PDB entry 8QEH | X-ray diffraction, 1.43 A resolution | chains B and G of the 3 polymer chains in the assembly

== Chain B ==
Name: Guanine nucleotide-binding protein G(I)/G(S)/G(T) subunit beta-1
Organism: Homo sapiens
UniProtKB: P62873 (GBB1_HUMAN); numbering as in UniProt (aligned over 2-340)
Sequence (344 residues; each row starts with the number of its first residue; numbers below 1 keep their minus sign (Pro-3 is residue -3)):
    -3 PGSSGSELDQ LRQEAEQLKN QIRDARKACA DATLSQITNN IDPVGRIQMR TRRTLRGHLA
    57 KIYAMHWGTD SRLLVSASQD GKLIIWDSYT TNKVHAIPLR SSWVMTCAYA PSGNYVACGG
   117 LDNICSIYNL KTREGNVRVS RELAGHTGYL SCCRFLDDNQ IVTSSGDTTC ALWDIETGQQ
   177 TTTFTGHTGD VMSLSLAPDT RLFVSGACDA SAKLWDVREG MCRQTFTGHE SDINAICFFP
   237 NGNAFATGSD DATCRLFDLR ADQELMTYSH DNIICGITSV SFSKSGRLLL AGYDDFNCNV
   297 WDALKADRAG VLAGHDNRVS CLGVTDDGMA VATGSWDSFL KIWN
Not modelled in the structure: -3 to 1, 129-132
Sequence notes: expression tag (-3 to 1)
Ion coordination: Zn2+: Glu226 (shared with 1 residue of chain A)
Ligand contacts: alanine / N-methyl-alpha-beta-dehydroalanine / (2R)-2-hydroxy-3-phenylpropanoic acid / beta-hydroxyleucine / N-methyl-L-alanine / N,O-dimethyl-L-threonine / propanoic acid / UDL: Arg96, Ser97, Asp118
Swiss-Prot annotation at these positions:
  - modified residue: Ser2 (N-acetylserine), His266 (Phosphohistidine)
  - natural variant: Leu30 (L30F: In MRD42; uncertain significance), Arg52 (R52G: In MRD42), Gly64 (G64V: In MRD42), Asp76 (D76E: In MRD42; D76G: In MRD42), Gly77 (G77S: In MRD42), Lys78 (K78R: In MRD42), Ile80 (I80N: In MRD42; I80T: In MRD42), His91 (H91R: In MRD42; uncertain significance), Ala92 (A92T: In MRD42), Pro94 (P94S: In MRD42), Leu95 (L95P: In MRD42), Arg96 (R96L: In MRD42), 5 further natural variant entries in UniProt
What the authors report for this chain:
  - binding site for N-methyl-L-alanine: Arg96
  - binding site for propanoic acid: Arg96
  - binding site for beta-hydroxyleucine: Ser97, Asp118
  - mutagenesis - R96A: unchanged stability
  - mutagenesis - R96A: unchanged signaling
  - mutagenesis - R96L: unchanged signaling in response to FR

== Chain G ==
Name: Guanine nucleotide-binding protein G(I)/G(S)/G(O) subunit gamma-2
Organism: Homo sapiens
UniProtKB: P59768 (GBG2_HUMAN); residues 2-72 here correspond to UniProt positions 1-71 (UniProt number = residue number - 1)
Sequence (71 residues; row label = number of the first residue in the row):
     2 MASNNTASIA QARKLVEQLK MEANIDRIKV SKAAADLMAY CEAHAKEDPL LTPVPASENP
    62 FREKKFFSAI L
Not modelled in the structure: 2-7, 68-72
Sequence notes: engineered mutation Ser69 (Cys68 in P59768)
Swiss-Prot annotation at these positions:
  - modified residue: Ala3 (N-acetylalanine)

== Interface between chain B and chain G ==
Contacting residue pairs - 89 pairs, chain B then chain G:
  Leu7(B) - Ile10(G)
  Leu7(B) - Arg14(G)
  Leu7(B) - Val17(G)
  Glu10(B) - Val17(G)
  Glu10(B) - Lys21(G)  salt bridge
  Ala11(B) - Leu20(G)
  Leu14(B) - Val17(G)
  Leu14(B) - Leu20(G)  hydrophobic
  Leu14(B) - Lys21(G)
  Ile18(B) - Leu20(G)
  Ile18(B) - Ala24(G)  hydrophobic
  Ala21(B) - Arg28(G)
  Arg22(B) - Arg28(G)
  Ala24(B) - Lys30(G)  hydrogen bond (backbone-side chain)
  Cys25(B) - Arg28(G)
  Cys25(B) - Ile29(G)  hydrogen bond (side chain-backbone)
  Cys25(B) - Lys30(G)
  Cys25(B) - Val31(G)  hydrogen bond (backbone-backbone)
  Ala26(B) - Val31(G)  hydrophobic
  Asp27(B) - Lys30(G)
  Asp27(B) - Val31(G)  hydrogen bond (side chain-backbone)
  Asp27(B) - Ser32(G)  hydrogen bond
  Ala28(B) - Val31(G)
  Leu30(B) - Ala35(G)  hydrophobic
  Ile33(B) - Ala35(G)  hydrophobic
  Ile33(B) - Ala36(G)
  Ile33(B) - Met39(G)
  Thr34(B) - Met39(G)
  Ile37(B) - Met39(G)  hydrophobic
  Ile37(B) - Glu43(G)
  Val40(B) - Leu52(G)  hydrophobic
  Ile43(B) - Leu51(G)
  Arg48(B) - Phe62(G)
  Arg48(B) - Arg63(G)
  Arg49(B) - Pro61(G)
  Arg49(B) - Phe62(G)  hydrogen bond (side chain-backbone)
  Ser84(B) - Phe62(G)
  Tyr85(B) - Pro61(G)
  Tyr85(B) - Phe62(G)  hydrophobic
  Tyr85(B) - Phe67(G)
  Cys218(B) - Gln19(G)  hydrogen bond (backbone-side chain)
  Cys218(B) - Glu23(G)
  Arg219(B) - Glu23(G)
  Gln220(B) - Ile26(G)
  Thr221(B) - Glu23(G)  hydrogen bond
  Phe235(B) - Leu38(G)  hydrophobic
  Phe235(B) - Tyr41(G)  hydrophobic
  Phe235(B) - Cys42(G)  hydrophobic
  Pro236(B) - Tyr41(G)
  Asn237(B) - Tyr41(G)
  Asp254(B) - Ala34(G)
  Asp254(B) - Leu38(G)
  Arg256(B) - Arg28(G)
  Arg256(B) - Ile29(G)  hydrogen bond (backbone-backbone)
  Arg256(B) - Lys33(G)
  Arg256(B) - Asp37(G)  salt bridge
  Ala257(B) - Ile29(G)
  Ala257(B) - Val31(G)  hydrophobic
  Ala257(B) - Ala34(G)  hydrophobic
  Asp258(B) - Ile26(G)
  Asp258(B) - Arg28(G)  salt bridge
  Gln259(B) - Val31(G)
  Leu261(B) - Val31(G)  hydrophobic
  Leu261(B) - Leu38(G)  hydrophobic
  Ser279(B) - Asp49(G)  hydrogen bond
  Lys280(B) - Glu48(G)
  Lys280(B) - Asp49(G)
  Ser281(B) - Tyr41(G)
  Ser281(B) - Cys42(G)
  Ser281(B) - His45(G)
  Ser281(B) - Asp49(G)  hydrogen bond
  Gly282(B) - Cys42(G)
  Arg283(B) - Cys42(G)
  Leu284(B) - Leu51(G)
  Leu300(B) - Cys42(G)  hydrophobic
  Asp323(B) - Pro50(G)
  Gly324(B) - Pro50(G)
  Gly324(B) - Leu51(G)
  Met325(B) - Pro50(G)  hydrophobic
  Met325(B) - Leu51(G)
  Met325(B) - Val55(G)  hydrophobic
  Met325(B) - Glu59(G)
  Met325(B) - Asn60(G)
  Met325(B) - Pro61(G)
  Ala326(B) - Phe62(G)  hydrophobic
  Val327(B) - Leu51(G)  hydrophobic
  Ile338(B) - Phe62(G)  hydrophobic
  Asn340(B) - Asn60(G)  hydrogen bond
  Asn340(B) - Phe62(G)
Interface residues without a listed pair, chain B (60 interface residues in all): Leu4, Lys15, Gln17, Thr29, Met45, Trp63, Arg68, Thr86, Ala240, Leu252, Val320
Interface residues without a listed pair, chain G (42 interface residues in all): Ala13, Leu16, Asn25, Asp27, Ala46

== Overview ==
60 residues of chain B and 42 residues of chain G are in contact, with 12 hydrogen bonds and 3 salt bridges.
Among the polar pairs are Glu10(B)-Lys21(G), Arg256(B)-Asp37(G) and Asp258(B)-Arg28(G). The paper reports a
binding site for beta-hydroxyleucine at Ser97(B) and Asp118(B); R96A of chain B leaves stability unchanged.
Chain B is Guanine nucleotide-binding protein G(I)/G(S)/G(T) subunit beta-1 and chain G is Guanine
nucleotide-binding protein G(I)/G(S)/G(O) subunit gamma-2, both from Homo sapiens; the structure, Crystal
structure of the G11 protein heterotrimer bound to FR900359 inhibitor, was determined by X-ray diffraction
(same publication as 8QEG).
